PDB entry 8SGY | electron microscopy, 8.62 A resolution (very low resolution: no residue pairs are listed; an interface is given only as per-side residue counts) | chains B and G of the 11 polymer chains in the assembly

Chain B:
Molecule: propionyl-CoA carboxylase
Source organism: Leishmania tarentolae
Reference sequence: A0A640KC69 (A0A640KC69_LEITA); residues 9-665 here = UniProt positions 9-665
Chain sequence (657 residues; row label = number of the first residue in the row):
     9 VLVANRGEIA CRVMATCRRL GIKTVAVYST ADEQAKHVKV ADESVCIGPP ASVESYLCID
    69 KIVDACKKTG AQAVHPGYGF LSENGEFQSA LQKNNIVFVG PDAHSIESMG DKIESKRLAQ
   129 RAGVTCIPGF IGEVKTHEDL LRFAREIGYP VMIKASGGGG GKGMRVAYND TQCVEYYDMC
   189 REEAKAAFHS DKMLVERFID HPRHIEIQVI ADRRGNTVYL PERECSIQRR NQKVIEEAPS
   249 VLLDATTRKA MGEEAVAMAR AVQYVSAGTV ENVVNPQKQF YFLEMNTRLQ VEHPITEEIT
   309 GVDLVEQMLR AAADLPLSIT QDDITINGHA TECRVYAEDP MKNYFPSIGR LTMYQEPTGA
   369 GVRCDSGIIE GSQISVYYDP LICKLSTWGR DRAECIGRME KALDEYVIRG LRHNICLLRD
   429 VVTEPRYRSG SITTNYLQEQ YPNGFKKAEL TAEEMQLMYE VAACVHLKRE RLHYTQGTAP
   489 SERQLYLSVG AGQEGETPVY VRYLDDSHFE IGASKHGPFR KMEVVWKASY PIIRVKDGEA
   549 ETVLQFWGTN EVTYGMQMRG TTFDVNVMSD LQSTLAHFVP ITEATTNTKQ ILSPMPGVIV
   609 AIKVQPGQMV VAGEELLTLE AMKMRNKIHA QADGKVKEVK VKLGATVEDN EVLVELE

Chain G:
Molecule: Propionyl-coa carboxylase beta chain, putative
Source organism: Leishmania tarentolae
Reference sequence: A0A640KR17 (A0A640KR17_LEITA); numbering as in UniProt (aligned over 34-522)
Chain sequence (489 residues; each row starts with the number of its first residue):
    34 PTAAEDLRHK KKRLTAMERV QLFCDPGTFR ERDALVEHEC HNFGMEKRKV PGDGFITGTG
    94 KVFGRPVFLF SHDFTVFGGS LSRTNAAKVV RIMEEAAKIG VPVIGFNDSG GARIHEGVDS
   154 LAGYADIFLR NTLFSGVIPQ ISVIMGPCAG GAVYSPAITD FTFMVETSSY MFVTGPEVVS
   214 AVGGKLVTKD ELGGPHVHAT KSGVSAGTFP NDIVAMAQLR RLYSYLPLSN RDPVPVLPTA
   274 DERYRDVSSL NTVVPTEVKE AYDMRDVIYP VIDHDSFFEI QPQFAKNIIC GFARVEGRSV
   334 CIIANQPKVQ AGVLDIDSSV KGARMVRFAD AFNIPIITFV DVPGFLPGVQ QEYGGIIRHG
   394 AKLLYAYAEA TVPKVTIITR KAYGGAYDVM SSKHLRGDSN YAWPHAEIAV MGAAGACKLL
   454 YSKETAEQQA QRIADYEKTF CTPLSAARKG FVDAVIDPSE TRMRVCEDLE RLARKQLQNP
   514 WKKHGNIPL
Residues lining bound ligands: BTI (5-(hexahydro-2-oxo-1H-thieno[3,4-d]imidazol-6-yl)pentanal): Val346, Pro376, Gly377, Phe378, Pro380

Chain B / chain G interface:
At this resolution (9 A) residue pairs are not listed: 35 residues of chain B and 42 of chain G lie at the interface.

Summary:
Chain B and chain G form an interface of 35 and 42 residues respectively. Bound to chain G: compound BTI.
Here chain B is propionyl-CoA carboxylase and chain G is Propionyl-coa carboxylase beta chain, putative, both
from Leishmania tarentolae. Entry 8SGY (Leishmania tarentolae propionyl-CoA carboxylase (alpha-5-beta-6)) was
determined by electron microscopy (same publication as 8SGX and 8SGZ).
